PDB entry 9HH2 | X-ray diffraction, 1.58 A resolution | chains A and B

Chain A (and B):
Name: Sulfatase, family S1-19
From: Zobellia galactanivorans
Notes: EC 3.1.6.-; chain B of this document is another copy of the same molecule, construct and numbering; everything in this record applies to it too
UniProt: G0L000 (G0L000_ZOBGA); residue numbers follow UniProt; this construct covers 44-511
Amino-acid sequence (480 residues; numbered 32 to 511; the number before each row is that of its first residue):
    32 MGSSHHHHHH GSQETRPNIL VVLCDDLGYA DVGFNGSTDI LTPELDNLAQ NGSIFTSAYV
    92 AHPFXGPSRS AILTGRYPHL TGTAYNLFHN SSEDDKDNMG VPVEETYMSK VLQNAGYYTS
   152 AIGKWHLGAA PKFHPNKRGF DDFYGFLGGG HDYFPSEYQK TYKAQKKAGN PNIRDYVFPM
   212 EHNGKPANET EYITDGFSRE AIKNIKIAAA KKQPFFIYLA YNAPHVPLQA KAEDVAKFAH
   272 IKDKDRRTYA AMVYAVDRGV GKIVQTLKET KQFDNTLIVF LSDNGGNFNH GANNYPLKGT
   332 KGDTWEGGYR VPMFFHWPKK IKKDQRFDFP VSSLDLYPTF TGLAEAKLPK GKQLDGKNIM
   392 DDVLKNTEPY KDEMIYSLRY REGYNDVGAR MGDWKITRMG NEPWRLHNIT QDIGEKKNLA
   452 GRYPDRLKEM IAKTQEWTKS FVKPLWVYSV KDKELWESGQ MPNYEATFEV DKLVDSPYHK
Not modelled in the structure: 32-44, 511 (chain B: 32-44, 510-511)
Sequence notes: initiating methionine (32); expression tag (33-43); conflict OSE_96 (Cys in G0L000)
Modified positions: OSE (O-sulfo-L-serine) at position 96
Ion coordination: Ca2+: Asp56, Asp57, OSE_96, Asp314, Asn315

Interface between chain A and chain B:
Residue-residue contacts - 66 pairs, chain A then chain B:
  Phe119(A) - Val505(B)
  Phe119(A) - Ser507(B)
  Met130(A) - Tyr509(B)  hydrophobic
  Asp276(A) - Lys448(B)  salt bridge
  Phe319(A) - Lys447(B)
  Asn320(A) - Lys329(B)  hydrogen bond
  Asn320(A) - Arg436(B)
  Asn320(A) - Lys447(B)
  Asn320(A) - Lys448(B)  hydrogen bond (backbone-side chain)
  His321(A) - Lys448(B)  hydrogen bond
  Lys329(A) - Asn320(B)  hydrogen bond
  Arg412(A) - Glu433(B)  salt bridge
  Glu413(A) - Asn432(B)  hydrogen bond (backbone-side chain)
  Tyr415(A) - Tyr415(B)  hydrophobic
  Tyr415(A) - Gly431(B)  hydrogen bond (side chain-backbone)
  Gly431(A) - Tyr415(B)  hydrogen bond (backbone-side chain)
  Asn432(A) - Glu413(B)  hydrogen bond (side chain-backbone)
  Glu433(A) - Arg412(B)  salt bridge
  Glu446(A) - Asn320(B)
  Lys447(A) - Phe319(B)
  Lys447(A) - Asn320(B)
  Lys448(A) - Asp276(B)  salt bridge
  Lys448(A) - Asn320(B)
  Lys448(A) - His321(B)
  Trp477(A) - Tyr509(B)
  Val478(A) - Tyr509(B)  hydrogen bond (backbone-side chain)
  Tyr479(A) - Asp506(B)
  Tyr479(A) - Ser507(B)
  Tyr479(A) - Pro508(B)
  Ser480(A) - Lys503(B)
  Ser480(A) - Leu504(B)
  Ser480(A) - Asp506(B)
  Ser480(A) - Pro508(B)
  Val481(A) - Lys503(B)  hydrogen bond (backbone-backbone)
  Val481(A) - Asp506(B)  hydrogen bond (backbone-backbone)
  Val481(A) - Ser507(B)
  Val481(A) - Pro508(B)
  Lys482(A) - Glu500(B)  salt bridge
  Lys482(A) - Lys503(B)  hydrogen bond (backbone-backbone)
  Lys482(A) - Leu504(B)
  Lys484(A) - Pro508(B)
  Glu485(A) - Lys503(B)  salt bridge
  Glu500(A) - Lys482(B)  salt bridge
  Lys503(A) - Ser480(B)
  Lys503(A) - Val481(B)  hydrogen bond (backbone-backbone)
  Lys503(A) - Lys482(B)  hydrogen bond (backbone-backbone)
  Lys503(A) - Glu485(B)  salt bridge
  Leu504(A) - Ser480(B)
  Leu504(A) - Lys482(B)
  Val505(A) - Phe119(B)
  Asp506(A) - Tyr479(B)
  Asp506(A) - Ser480(B)
  Asp506(A) - Val481(B)  hydrogen bond (backbone-backbone)
  Ser507(A) - Phe119(B)
  Ser507(A) - Tyr479(B)
  Ser507(A) - Val481(B)
  Pro508(A) - Tyr479(B)
  Pro508(A) - Ser480(B)
  Pro508(A) - Val481(B)
  Pro508(A) - Lys484(B)
  Tyr509(A) - Met130(B)  hydrophobic
  Tyr509(A) - Trp477(B)
  Tyr509(A) - Val478(B)  hydrogen bond (side chain-backbone)
  His510(A) - Phe119(B)
  His510(A) - His120(B)
  His510(A) - Asn121(B)
Also at the interface, not in a pair above, chain A (36 interface residues in all): Arg410, Arg436, Ala497
Also at the interface, not in a pair above, chain B (38 interface residues in all): Ser122, Arg410, Glu446, Ala497

In short:
36 residues of chain A and 38 residues of chain B are in contact; the contacts include 16 hydrogen bonds and 8
salt bridges. Polar pairs include Asp276(A)-Lys448(B), Arg412(A)-Glu433(B) and Lys482(A)-Glu500(B). Asp56(A),
Asp57(A), OSE_96(A), Asp314(A) and Asn315(A) coordinate Ca2+.
Both chains are Sulfatase, family S1-19 (Zobellia galactanivorans). Entry 9HH2 (Crystal structure of the
family S1_19 carrageenan sulfatase ZgCgsA from Zobellia galactanivorans in complex with hybrid ...) was
determined by X-ray diffraction, deposited together with 9HH3 and 9HH4.
